Entry 9ICG (X-ray diffraction, 3.00 A resolution); this record covers chains P and A of the 3 polymer chains in the assembly.

== Chain P ==
Molecule: 7-nt DNA strand
Sequence (7 nucleotides; each row starts with the number of its first residue):
     1 TCTAATG
Metal / ion sites: Na+: DT6 (shared with Thr101(A), Val103(A), Ile106(A) of chain A)

== Chain A ==
Molecule: Protein (DNA polymerase beta (e.c.2.7.7.7))
Organism: Homo sapiens
UniProtKB: P06746 (DPOB_HUMAN); residues 2-335 here correspond to UniProt positions 1-334 (UniProt number = residue number - 1)
Sequence (335 residues; each row starts with the number of its first residue):
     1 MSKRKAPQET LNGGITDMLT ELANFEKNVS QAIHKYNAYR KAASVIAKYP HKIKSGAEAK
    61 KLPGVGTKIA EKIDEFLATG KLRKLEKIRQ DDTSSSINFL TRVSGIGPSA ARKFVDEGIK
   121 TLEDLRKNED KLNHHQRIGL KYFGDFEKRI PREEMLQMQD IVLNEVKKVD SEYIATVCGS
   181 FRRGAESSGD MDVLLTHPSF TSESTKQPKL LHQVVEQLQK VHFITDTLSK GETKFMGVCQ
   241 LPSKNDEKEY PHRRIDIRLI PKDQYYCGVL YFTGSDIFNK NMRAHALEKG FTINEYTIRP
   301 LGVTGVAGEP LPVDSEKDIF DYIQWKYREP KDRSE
Not modelled in the structure: 1-8
Metal / ion sites: Zn2+ site 1: His51, His134; Na+ site 1 near Leu62 (its only coordinating residue here); Na+ site 2: Thr101, Val103, Ile106 (shared with DT6(P) of chain P); Zn2+ site 2: Asp190 (together with 2'-deoxycytidine-5'-triphosphate)
Small-molecule neighbours: 2'-deoxycytidine-5'-triphosphate: Arg149, Gly179, Ser180, Arg183, Ser188, Gly189, Asp190, Asp192, Tyr271, Phe272, Thr273, Gly274, Asp276

== How chain P and chain A interact ==
Contacting residue pairs (15):
  DA4(P) with Ser109(A), phosphate contact
  DA5(P) with Gly105(A), phosphate contact; Gly107(A), hydrogen bond to the phosphate; Pro108(A), phosphate contact; Ser109(A), hydrogen bond to the phosphate; Ala110(A), hydrogen bond to the phosphate
  DT6(P) with Val103(A), phosphate contact; Ser104(A), phosphate contact; Gly105(A), hydrogen bond to the phosphate; Ile106(A), hydrogen bond to the phosphate; Gly107(A), phosphate contact; Lys234(A), base contact
  DG7(P) with Ser104(A), phosphate contact; Arg254(A), salt bridge to the phosphate; Asp256(A), sugar contact
Other interface residues (no listed pair), chain A (16 interface residues in all): Thr101, His135, Asp190, Asp192, Arg258

== In short ==
4 residues of chain P face 16 of chain A across their interface; the contacts include 5 hydrogen bonds and 1
salt bridge. Polar pairs include DA5(P)-Gly107(A), DA5(P)-Ser109(A) and DA5(P)-Ala110(A). Ligands of chain A:
2'-deoxycytidine-5'-triphosphate. Thr101(A), Val103(A), Ile106(A) and DT6(P) form the Na+ site 2.
Chain P is a 7-nt DNA strand and chain A is Protein (DNA polymerase beta (e.c.2.7.7.7)) (Homo sapiens); the
structure, DNA polymerase beta (pol B) (e.c.2.7.7.7) complexed with seven base pairs of DNA; soaked in the
..., was determined by X-ray diffraction, deposited together with 1ZQA, 1ZQB, 1ZQC, 1ZQD, 1ZQE, 1ZQG and 28
further entries.
